6A5T - chains B and P of the 23 polymer chains in the assembly; structure by electron microscopy, 6.70 A resolution (low resolution: residue-level contacts below are approximate; hydrogen-bond / salt-bridge calls are withheld).

Chain B:
Name: DNA-directed RNA polymerase subunit beta
Source organism: Komagataella phaffii (strain GS115 / ATCC 20864)
Notes: EC 2.7.7.6
UniProtKB: C4QZQ7 (C4QZQ7_KOMPG); numbering as in UniProt (aligned over 1-1227)
Chain sequence (1227 residues; row label = number of the first residue in the row):
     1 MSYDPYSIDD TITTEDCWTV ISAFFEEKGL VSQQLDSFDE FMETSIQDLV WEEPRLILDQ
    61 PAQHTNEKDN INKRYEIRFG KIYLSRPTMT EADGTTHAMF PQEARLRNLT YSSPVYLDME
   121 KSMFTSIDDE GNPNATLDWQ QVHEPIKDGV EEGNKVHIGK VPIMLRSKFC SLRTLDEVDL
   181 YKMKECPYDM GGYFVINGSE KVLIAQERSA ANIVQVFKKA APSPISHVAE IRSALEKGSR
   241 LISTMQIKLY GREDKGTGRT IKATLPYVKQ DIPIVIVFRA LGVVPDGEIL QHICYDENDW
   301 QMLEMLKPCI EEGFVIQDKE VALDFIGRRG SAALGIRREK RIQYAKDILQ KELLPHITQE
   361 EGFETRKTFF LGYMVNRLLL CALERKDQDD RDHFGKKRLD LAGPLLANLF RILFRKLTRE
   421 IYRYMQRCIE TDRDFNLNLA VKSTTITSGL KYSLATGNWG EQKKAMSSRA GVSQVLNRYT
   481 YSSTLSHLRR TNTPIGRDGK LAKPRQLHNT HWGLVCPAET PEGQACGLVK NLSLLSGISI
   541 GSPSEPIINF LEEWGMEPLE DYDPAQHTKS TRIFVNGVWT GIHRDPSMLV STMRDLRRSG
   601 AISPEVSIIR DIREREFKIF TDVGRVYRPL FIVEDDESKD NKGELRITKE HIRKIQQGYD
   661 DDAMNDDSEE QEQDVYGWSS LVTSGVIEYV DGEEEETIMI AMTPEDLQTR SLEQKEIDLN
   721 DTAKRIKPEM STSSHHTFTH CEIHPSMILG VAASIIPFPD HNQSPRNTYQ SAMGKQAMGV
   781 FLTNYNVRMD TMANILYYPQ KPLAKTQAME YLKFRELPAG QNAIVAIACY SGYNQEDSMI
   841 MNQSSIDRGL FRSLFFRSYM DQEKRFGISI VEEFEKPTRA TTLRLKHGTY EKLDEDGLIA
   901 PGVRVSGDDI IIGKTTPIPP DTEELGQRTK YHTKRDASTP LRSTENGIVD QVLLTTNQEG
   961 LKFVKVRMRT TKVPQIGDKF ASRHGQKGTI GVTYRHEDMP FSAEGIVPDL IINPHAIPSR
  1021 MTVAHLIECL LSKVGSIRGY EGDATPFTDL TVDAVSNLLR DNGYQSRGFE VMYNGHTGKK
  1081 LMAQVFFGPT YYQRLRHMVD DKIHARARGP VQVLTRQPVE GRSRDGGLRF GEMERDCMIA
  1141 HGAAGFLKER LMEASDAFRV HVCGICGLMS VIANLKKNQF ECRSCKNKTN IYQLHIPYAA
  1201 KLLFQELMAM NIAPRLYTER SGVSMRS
Not modelled in the structure: 1-8, 129-152, 663-674, 712-718, 921-930, 1223-1227
Bound ions: Zn2+: Cys1163, Cys1166, Cys1182

Chain P:
Molecule: 11-nt RNA strand
Sequence (11 nucleotides; each row starts with the number of its first residue; numbering starts at 0):
     0 GGUGUCUUGG G
Bound ions: Mg2+: G10 (shared with 2 residues of chain A)

Interface between chain B and chain P:
Residue-residue contacts (14):
  Gly471(B) with U6(P)
  Gln474(B) with U7(P)
  Arg490(B) with U7(P); G8(P)
  Pro521(B) with G8(P)
  Gln776(B) with G8(P)
  Arg884(B) with G0(P)
  Arg935(B) with G0(P)
  Asp936(B) with G0(P)
  Lys979(B) with G10(P)
  Lys987(B) with G10(P)
  His1097(B) with G9(P)
  Val1111(B) with G0(P)
  Arg1124(B) with G1(P)
Interface residues without a listed pair, chain B (20 interface residues in all): Thr456, Asn458, Ala470, Glu522, Ala772, Lys1102, Gln1112
Interface residues without a listed pair, chain P (9 interface residues in all): U2, C5

Overview:
Chain B and chain P form an interface of 20 and 9 residues respectively. Cys1163(B), Cys1166(B) and Cys1182(B)
coordinate Zn2+.
Chain B is DNA-directed RNA polymerase subunit beta (Komagataella phaffii (strain GS115 / ATCC 20864)) and
chain P is an 11-nt RNA strand; the structure, RNA polymerase II elongation complex stalled at SHL(-1) of the
nucleosome, was determined by electron microscopy (same publication as 6A5L, 6A5O, 6A5P, 6A5R, 6A5U and 6INQ).
